8JOV - chains A and n of the 60 polymer chains in the assembly; structure by electron microscopy, 3.80 A resolution.

[Chain A]
Name: Virion-associated phage protein
From: Ralstonia phage GP4
Reference sequence: A0A345GU05 (A0A345GU05_9CAUD); numbering as in UniProt (aligned over 1-577)
Sequence (577 residues; row label = number of the first residue in the row):
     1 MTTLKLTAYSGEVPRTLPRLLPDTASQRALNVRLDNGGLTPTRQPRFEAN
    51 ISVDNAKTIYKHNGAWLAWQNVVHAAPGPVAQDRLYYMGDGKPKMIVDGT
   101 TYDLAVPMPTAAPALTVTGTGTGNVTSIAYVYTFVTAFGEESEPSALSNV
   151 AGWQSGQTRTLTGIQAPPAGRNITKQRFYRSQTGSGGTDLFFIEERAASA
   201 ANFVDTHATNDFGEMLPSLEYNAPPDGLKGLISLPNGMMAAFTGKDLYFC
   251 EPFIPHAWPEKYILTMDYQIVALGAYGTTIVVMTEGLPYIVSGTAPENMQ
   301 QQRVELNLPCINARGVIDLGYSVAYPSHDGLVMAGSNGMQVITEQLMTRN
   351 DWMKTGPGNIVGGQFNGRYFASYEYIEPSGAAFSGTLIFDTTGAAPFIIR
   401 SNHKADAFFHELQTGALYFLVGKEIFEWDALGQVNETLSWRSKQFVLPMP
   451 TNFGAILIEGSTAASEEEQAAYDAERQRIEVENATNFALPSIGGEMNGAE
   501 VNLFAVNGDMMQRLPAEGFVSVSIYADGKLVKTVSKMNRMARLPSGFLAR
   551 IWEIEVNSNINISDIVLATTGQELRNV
Not modelled in the structure: 1, 155-196, 491-506

[Chain n]
Name: Virion associated protein
From: Ralstonia phage GP4
Reference sequence: A0A345GU13 (A0A345GU13_9CAUD); residue numbers follow UniProt; this construct covers 1-220
Sequence (220 residues; numbered 1 to 220; the number before each row is that of its first residue):
     1 MAFPASVVLSRAATLLQDEDHERWTVDELLEWLTDGTREIVVRKPSAYMK
    51 TTTAALVAGSKQALPEDAIQLIDVPRNLKTDGSPGRAVTATDRRLLDTEN
   101 PDWHSMKPAGQIRHYTYDSNVPTVFYTYPPAAAGVQVELVCAWRHPALTT
   151 QNDVVQMGAEFVSALVSWCLYRASSKDSEFANGAVAAAHYSAFSDALGAQ
   201 ATGTPTTQAAAAAAAAGAAQ
Not modelled in the structure: 1, 215-220

[Interface between chain A and chain n]
Contacting residue pairs (22):
  Met449(A) - Glu179(n)
  Pro450(A) - Glu179(n)
  Thr451(A) - Glu179(n)
  Asn452(A) - Arg23(n)
  Asn452(A) - Glu179(n)
  Phe453(A) - Arg23(n)  hydrogen bond (backbone-side chain)
  Gly454(A) - Arg23(n)
  Lys532(A) - Glu22(n)  salt bridge
  Lys536(A) - Asp20(n)  salt bridge
  Met540(A) - Gln17(n)
  Arg542(A) - Gln17(n)
  Arg542(A) - Glu22(n)  hydrogen bond (backbone-side chain)
  Arg542(A) - Arg23(n)
  Arg542(A) - Trp24(n)
  Leu543(A) - Arg23(n)
  Ser545(A) - Arg23(n)
  Ser545(A) - Lys176(n)
  Thr569(A) - Asp177(n)
  Thr570(A) - Asp177(n)  hydrogen bond
  Thr570(A) - Phe180(n)
  Gln572(A) - Phe180(n)
  Glu573(A) - Phe180(n)
Also at the interface, not in a pair above, chain A (20 interface residues in all): Arg539, Ala541, Pro544, Leu548
Also at the interface, not in a pair above, chain n (10 interface residues in all): Leu16

[Summary]
Chain A and chain n form an interface of 20 and 10 residues respectively, with 3 hydrogen bonds and 2 salt
bridges. Polar pairs include Lys532(A)-Glu22(n), Lys536(A)-Asp20(n) and Phe453(A)-Arg23(n).
Chain A is Virion-associated phage protein and chain n is Virion associated protein, both from Ralstonia phage
GP4; the structure, Portal-tail complex of phage GP4, was determined by electron microscopy, deposited
together with 8JOU.
